PDB entry 5MPD | electron microscopy, 4.10 A resolution (low resolution: residue-level contacts below are approximate; hydrogen-bond / salt-bridge calls are withheld) | chains U and O of the 13 polymer chains in the assembly

== Chain U ==
Molecule: 26S proteasome regulatory subunit RPN8
Organism: Saccharomyces cerevisiae (strain ATCC 204508 / S288c)
Reference sequence: Q08723 (RPN8_YEAST); numbering as in UniProt (aligned over 1-338)
Sequence (338 residues; each row starts with the number of its first residue):
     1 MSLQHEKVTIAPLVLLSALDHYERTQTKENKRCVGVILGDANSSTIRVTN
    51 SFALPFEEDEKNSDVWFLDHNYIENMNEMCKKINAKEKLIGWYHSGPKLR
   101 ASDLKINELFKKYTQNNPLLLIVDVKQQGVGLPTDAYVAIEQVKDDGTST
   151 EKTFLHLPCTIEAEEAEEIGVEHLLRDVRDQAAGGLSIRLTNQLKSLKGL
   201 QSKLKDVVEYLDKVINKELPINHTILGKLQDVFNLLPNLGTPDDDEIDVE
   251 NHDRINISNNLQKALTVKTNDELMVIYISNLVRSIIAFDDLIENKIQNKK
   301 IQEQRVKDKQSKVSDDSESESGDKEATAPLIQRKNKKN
Not modelled in the structure: 299-338
Curated features (UniProtKB/Swiss-Prot):
  - modified residue: Ser2 (N-acetylserine), Ser314 (Phosphoserine), Ser317 (Phosphoserine), Ser319 (Phosphoserine), Thr327 (Phosphothreonine)

== Chain O ==
Molecule: 26S proteasome regulatory subunit RPN9
Organism: Saccharomyces cerevisiae (strain ATCC 204508 / S288c)
Reference sequence: Q04062 (RPN9_YEAST); residues 1-393 here = UniProt positions 1-393
Sequence (393 residues; row label = number of the first residue in the row):
     1 MFNNHEIDTILSTLRMEADPSLHPLFEQFEKFYEEKLWFQLSESLTKFFD
    51 DAKSTPLRLRLYDNFVSKFYDKINQLSVVKYLLASLKDSKDFDESLKYLD
   101 DLKAQFQELDSKKQRNNGSKDHGDGILLIDSEIARTYLLKNDLVKARDLL
   151 DDLEKTLDKKDSIPLRITNSFYSTNSQYFKFKNDFNSFYYTSLLYLSTLE
   201 PSTSITLAERQQLAYDLSISALLGDKIYNFGELLHHPIMETIVNDSNYDW
   251 LFQLLNALTVGDFDKFDSLIKVQISKIPILAQHESFLRQKICLMTLIETV
   301 FVKNIRMLSFEDISKATHLPKDNVEHLVMRAISLGLLKGSIDQVNELVTI
   351 SWVQPRIISGDQITKMKDRLVEWNDQVEKLGKKMEARGQSIWV
Not modelled in the structure: 1-5

== Chain U / chain O interface ==
Residue-residue contacts (49; chain U residue first):
  Asp145(U) - Leu194(O)
  Ser149(U) - Ser197(O)
  Ser149(U) - Thr198(O)
  Ser187(U) - Val393(O)
  Leu190(U) - Trp392(O)
  Thr191(U) - Trp392(O)
  Thr191(U) - Val393(O)
  Leu194(U) - Gly381(O)
  Leu194(U) - Trp392(O)
  Leu197(U) - Val377(O)
  Leu197(U) - Met384(O)
  Lys198(U) - Lys382(O)
  Leu200(U) - Val377(O)
  Gln201(U) - Asn374(O)
  Leu204(U) - Trp373(O)
  Leu204(U) - Asn374(O)
  Leu204(U) - Val377(O)
  Lys205(U) - Asn374(O)
  Val207(U) - Leu370(O)
  Val208(U) - Lys367(O)
  Val208(U) - Leu370(O)
  Val208(U) - Val371(O)
  Leu211(U) - Ile363(O)
  Leu211(U) - Met366(O)
  Leu211(U) - Lys367(O)
  Leu211(U) - Leu370(O)
  Asp212(U) - Lys367(O)
  Ile215(U) - Ile363(O)
  His223(U) - Arg356(O)
  His223(U) - Ile357(O)
  His223(U) - Ile358(O)
  Leu226(U) - Ile358(O)
  Leu226(U) - Ile363(O)
  Leu229(U) - Leu370(O)
  Gln230(U) - Phe301(O)
  Gln230(U) - Val353(O)
  Gln230(U) - Pro355(O)
  Gln230(U) - Ile358(O)
  Asp231(U) - Trp352(O)
  Asp231(U) - Pro355(O)
  Val232(U) - Trp373(O)
  Phe233(U) - Met366(O)
  Phe233(U) - Arg369(O)
  Phe233(U) - Leu370(O)
  Phe233(U) - Trp373(O)
  Asn234(U) - Arg306(O)
  Asn234(U) - Trp352(O)
  Asn234(U) - Val353(O)
  Leu236(U) - Trp373(O)
Interface residues without a listed pair, chain U (30 interface residues in all): Gly147, Ile188, Val214, Ile221
Interface residues without a listed pair, chain O (28 interface residues in all): Glu378, Glu385, Ile391

== In short ==
The interface between chain U and chain O involves 30 residues on one side and 28 on the other.
Here chain U is 26S proteasome regulatory subunit RPN8 and chain O is 26S proteasome regulatory subunit RPN9,
both from Saccharomyces cerevisiae (strain ATCC 204508 / S288c). Entry 5MPD (26S proteasome in presence of ATP
(s1)) was determined by electron microscopy, deposited together with 5MP9, 5MPA, 5MPB, 5MPC and 5MPE.
